5CO5 - chains B and E of the 10 polymer chains in the assembly; structure by X-ray diffraction, 2.10 A resolution.

Chain B:
Protein: Soluble acetylcholine receptor
Source organism: Aplysia californica
UniProtKB: Q8WSF8 (Q8WSF8_APLCA); residues -18 to 217 here correspond to UniProt positions 1-236 (UniProt number = residue number + 19)
Chain sequence (236 residues; row label = number of the first residue in the row; numbers below 1 keep their minus sign (Met-18 is residue -18)):
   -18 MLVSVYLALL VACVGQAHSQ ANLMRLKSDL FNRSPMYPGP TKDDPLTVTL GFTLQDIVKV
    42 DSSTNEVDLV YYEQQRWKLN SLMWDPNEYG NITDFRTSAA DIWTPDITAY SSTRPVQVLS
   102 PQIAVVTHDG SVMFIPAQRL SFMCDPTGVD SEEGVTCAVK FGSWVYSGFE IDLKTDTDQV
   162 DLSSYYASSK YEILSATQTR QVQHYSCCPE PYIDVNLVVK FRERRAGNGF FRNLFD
Disordered / not traced: -18 to -1, 207-217
Differences from the reference sequence: conflict Val41 (Ala60 in Q8WSF8), Val136 (Ala155 in Q8WSF8)
Cystine bridges: Cys125-Cys138, Cys188-Cys189

Chain E:
Protein: Alpha-conotoxin GIC
UniProtKB: Q86RB2 (CA1C_CONGE); residues 401-416 here correspond to UniProt positions 21-36 (UniProt number = residue number - 380)
Chain sequence (17 residues; each row starts with the number of its first residue):
   401 GCCSHPACAG NNQHICX
Differences from the reference sequence: amidation (417)
Modified residues: NH2 (amino group) at position 417
Cystine bridges: Cys402-Cys408, Cys403-Cys416

Chain B / chain E interface:
Pairs across the interface (24):
  Thr34(B) - Ser404(E)
  Tyr53(B) - Ser404(E)
  Tyr53(B) - Pro406(E)  hydrophobic
  Gln55(B) - Ala409(E)
  Gln55(B) - Cys416(E)
  Gln55(B) - NH2_417(E)  hydrogen bond (side chain-backbone)
  Arg77(B) - Asn411(E)  hydrogen bond
  Val106(B) - Gly410(E)
  Val106(B) - Gln413(E)
  Thr108(B) - Gln413(E)
  Ser112(B) - Gln413(E)  hydrogen bond
  Met114(B) - Ala409(E)
  Met114(B) - Gly410(E)
  Met114(B) - Gln413(E)
  Met114(B) - Cys416(E)
  Ile116(B) - Pro406(E)
  Ile116(B) - Ala409(E)  hydrophobic
  Asp157(B) - Cys416(E)
  Asp157(B) - NH2_417(E)  hydrogen bond (side chain-backbone)
  Asp162(B) - Cys403(E)
  Asp162(B) - Ser404(E)
  Ser164(B) - Gly401(E)  hydrogen bond (side chain-backbone)
  Ser164(B) - Ser404(E)  hydrogen bond
  Ser165(B) - Ser404(E)  hydrogen bond
Other interface residues (no listed pair), chain B (15 interface residues in all): Arg57, Val113

Summary:
15 residues of chain B and 10 residues of chain E are in contact; the contacts include 7 hydrogen bonds. Polar
pairs include Gln55(B)-NH2_417(E), Arg77(B)-Asn411(E) and Ser112(B)-Gln413(E).
Here chain B is Soluble acetylcholine receptor (Aplysia californica) and chain E is Alpha-conotoxin GIC. Entry
5CO5 (Crystal structure of Ac-AChBP in complex with conotoxin GIC) was determined by X-ray diffraction.
